1GUL - chains A and B; structure by X-ray diffraction, 2.70 A resolution.

# Chain A (and B)
Molecule: Glutathione S-transferase A4
From: Homo sapiens
Notes: EC 2.5.1.18; chain B of this document is another copy of the same molecule, construct and numbering; everything in this record applies to it too
UniProtKB: O15217 (GSTA4_HUMAN); residues 1-222 here = UniProt positions 1-222
Sequence (222 residues; row label = number of the first residue in the row):
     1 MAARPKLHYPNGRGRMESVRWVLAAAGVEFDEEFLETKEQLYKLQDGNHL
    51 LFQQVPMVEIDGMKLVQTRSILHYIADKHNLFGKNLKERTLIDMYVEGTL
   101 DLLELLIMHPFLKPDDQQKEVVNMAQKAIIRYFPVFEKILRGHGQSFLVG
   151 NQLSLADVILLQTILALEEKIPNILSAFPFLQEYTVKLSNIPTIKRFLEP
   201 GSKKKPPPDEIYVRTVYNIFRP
Disordered / not traced: 1-3, 221-222
Ligand contacts: IBG (gamma-glutamyl[S-(2-iodobenzyl)cysteinyl]glycine): Tyr9, Gly14, Arg15, Leu41, Gln45, Gln53, Gln54, Val55, Pro56, Gln67, Thr68, Ile107, Phe111, Tyr212, Phe220
Swiss-Prot annotation at these positions:
  - binding site (glutathione): Tyr9, Gln54, Val55, Gln67, Thr68
  - binding site (substrate): Tyr212
  - modified residue: Met1 (N-acetylmethionine)

# Interface between chain A and chain B
Pairs across the interface (47; chain A residue first):
  Leu51(A) with Val135(B)
  Phe52(A) with Met94(B); Gly98(B); Arg131(B); Tyr132(B), hydrophobic
  Gln53(A) with Arg131(B)
  Gln54(A) with Tyr132(B)
  Leu65(A) with Met94(B), hydrophobic
  Val66(A) with Met94(B)
  Gln67(A) with Glu97(B); Gly98(B); Asp101(B), hydrogen bond
  Arg69(A) with Arg69(B); Glu97(B)
  Ser70(A) with Asp93(B), hydrogen bond; Met94(B); Glu97(B)
  His73(A) with His73(B); Asp93(B), salt bridge
  Tyr74(A) with Lys87(B), hydrogen bond; Thr90(B)
  Lys78(A) with Leu86(B)
  Leu86(A) with Tyr74(B), hydrophobic; Lys78(B)
  Lys87(A) with Met63(B); Tyr74(B), hydrogen bond
  Arg89(A) with Arg89(B)
  Thr90(A) with Leu65(B); Tyr74(B)
  Asp93(A) with Ser70(B), hydrogen bond; His73(B), salt bridge
  Met94(A) with Phe52(B); Leu65(B), hydrophobic; Val66(B); Ser70(B)
  Tyr95(A) with Leu51(B), hydrophobic
  Glu97(A) with Gln67(B); Arg69(B); Ser70(B)
  Gly98(A) with Phe52(B); Gln67(B)
  Asp101(A) with Gln67(B), hydrogen bond
  Arg131(A) with Phe52(B); Gln53(B)
  Tyr132(A) with Phe52(B), hydrophobic
  Val135(A) with Leu51(B); Phe52(B), hydrophobic
Other interface residues (no listed pair), chain A (30 interface residues in all): Gln45, Met63, Lys64, Asp77, Phe136
Other interface residues (no listed pair), chain B (29 interface residues in all): Gln54, Lys64, Asp77, Tyr95, Phe136

# In short
30 residues of chain A and 29 residues of chain B are in contact; the contacts include 6 hydrogen bonds and 2
salt bridges. Among the polar pairs are His73(A)-Asp93(B), Gln67(A)-Asp101(B) and Ser70(A)-Asp93(B). Bound to
chain A: compound IBG.
Both chains are Glutathione S-transferase A4 (Homo sapiens). Entry 1GUL (Human glutathione transferase A4-4
complex with iodobenzyl glutathione) was determined by X-ray diffraction together with 1GUM from the same
study.
